PDB entry 5LOW | X-ray diffraction, 2.80 A resolution | chains B and F of the 7 polymer chains in the assembly

Chain B:
Molecule: Rabphilin-3A
From: Rattus norvegicus
UniProt: P47709 (RP3A_RAT); numbering as in UniProt (aligned over 536-680)
Amino-acid sequence (162 residues; numbered 519 to 680; the number before each row is that of its first residue):
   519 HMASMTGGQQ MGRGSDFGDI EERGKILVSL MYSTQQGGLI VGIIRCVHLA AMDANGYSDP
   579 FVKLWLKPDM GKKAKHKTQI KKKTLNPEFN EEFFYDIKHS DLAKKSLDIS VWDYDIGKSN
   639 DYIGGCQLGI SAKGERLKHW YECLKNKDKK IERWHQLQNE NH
Not modelled in the structure: 519-536
Differences from the reference sequence: expression tag (519-535)
Ion coordination: Ca2+ site 1: Met570, Asp631, Asp633, Asp639; Ca2+ site 2: Asp571, Asp577, Tyr632, Asp633
UniProt features mapped onto this chain:
  - binding site (Ca(2+)): Asp571, Asp577, Asp631, Tyr632, Asp633, Asp639

Chain F:
Molecule: Synaptosomal-associated protein 25
From: Rattus norvegicus
UniProt: P60881 (SNP25_RAT), isoform P60881-2; residue numbers follow UniProt; this construct covers 7-82
Amino-acid sequence (95 residues; row label = number of the first residue in the row; numbers below 1 keep their minus sign (Gly-12 is residue -12)):
   -12 GSHMASMTGG QQMGRGSEFM RNELEEMQRR ADQLADESLE STRRMLQLVE ESKDAGIRTL
    48 VMLDEQGEQL DRVEEGMNHI NQDMKEAEKN LKDLG
Not modelled in the structure: -12 to 14
Differences from the reference sequence: expression tag (-12 to 6)

Interface between chain B and chain F:
Residue-residue contacts (20):
  His617(B) - Glu52(F)  salt bridge
  Ser618(B) - Glu52(F)
  Ile648(B) - Arg45(F)  hydrogen bond (backbone-side chain)
  Ile648(B) - Val48(F)  hydrophobic
  Ile648(B) - Met49(F)  hydrophobic
  Ser649(B) - Arg45(F)
  Ala650(B) - Arg45(F)  hydrogen bond (backbone-side chain)
  Lys651(B) - Glu38(F)
  Lys651(B) - Asp41(F)
  Lys651(B) - Arg45(F)
  Gly652(B) - Asp41(F)  hydrogen bond (backbone-side chain)
  Leu655(B) - Asp41(F)
  Leu655(B) - Ile44(F)  hydrophobic
  Tyr659(B) - Ile44(F)  hydrophobic
  Tyr659(B) - Leu47(F)
  Tyr659(B) - Val48(F)  hydrophobic
  Tyr659(B) - Asp51(F)
  Leu662(B) - Val48(F)  hydrophobic
  Lys663(B) - Asp51(F)  salt bridge
  Lys665(B) - Glu55(F)  salt bridge
Interface residues without a listed pair, chain B (13 interface residues in all): Ala621

Summary:
13 residues of chain B and 10 residues of chain F are in contact, with 3 hydrogen bonds and 3 salt bridges.
Among the polar pairs are His617(B)-Glu52(F), Lys663(B)-Asp51(F) and Lys665(B)-Glu55(F). From UniProt: 6
Ca2+-binding residues on chain B.
Chain B is Rabphilin-3A and chain F is Synaptosomal-associated protein 25, both from Rattus norvegicus; the
structure, Structure of the Ca2+-bound Rabphilin 3A C2B domain SNAP25 complex (P21 space group), was
determined by X-ray diffraction, deposited together with 5LO8 and 5LOB.
